Entry 9LC1 (electron microscopy, 3.00 A resolution); this record covers chains A and B of the 12 polymer chains in the assembly.

Chain A (and B):
Name: Probable portal protein
From: Enterobacteria phage N4
Notes: chain B of this document is another copy of the same molecule, construct and numbering; everything in this record applies to it too
Reference sequence: A0MZE1 (PORTL_BPN4); residues 1-763 here = UniProt positions 1-763
Chain sequence (763 residues; numbered 1 to 763; the number before each row is that of its first residue):
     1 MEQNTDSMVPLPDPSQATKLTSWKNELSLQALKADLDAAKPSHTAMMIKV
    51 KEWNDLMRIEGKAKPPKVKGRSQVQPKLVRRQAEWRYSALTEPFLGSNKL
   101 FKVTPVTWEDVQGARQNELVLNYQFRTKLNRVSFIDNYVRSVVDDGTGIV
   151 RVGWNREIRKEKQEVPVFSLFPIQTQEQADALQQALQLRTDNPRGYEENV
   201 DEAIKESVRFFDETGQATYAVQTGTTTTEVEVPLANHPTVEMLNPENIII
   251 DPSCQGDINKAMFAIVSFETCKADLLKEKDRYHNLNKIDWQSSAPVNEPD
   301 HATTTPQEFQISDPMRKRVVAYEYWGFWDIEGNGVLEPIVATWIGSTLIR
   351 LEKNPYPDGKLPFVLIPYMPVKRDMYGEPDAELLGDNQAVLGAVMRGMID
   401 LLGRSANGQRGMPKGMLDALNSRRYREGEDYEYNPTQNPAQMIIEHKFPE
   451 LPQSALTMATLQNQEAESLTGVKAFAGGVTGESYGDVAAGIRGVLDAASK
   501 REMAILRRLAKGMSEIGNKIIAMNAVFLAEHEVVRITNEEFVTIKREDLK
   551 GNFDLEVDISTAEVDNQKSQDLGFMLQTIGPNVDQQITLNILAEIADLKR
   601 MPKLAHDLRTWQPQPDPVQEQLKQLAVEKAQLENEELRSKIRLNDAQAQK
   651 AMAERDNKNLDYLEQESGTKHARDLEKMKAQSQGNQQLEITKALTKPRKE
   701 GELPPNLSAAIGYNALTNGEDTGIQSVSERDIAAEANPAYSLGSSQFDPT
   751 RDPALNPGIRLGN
Not modelled in the structure: 1-18, 693-763

How chain A and chain B interact:
Contacting residue pairs - 183 pairs, chain A then chain B:
  Asp35(A) - Ser312(B)  hydrogen bond
  Asp35(A) - Arg316(B)  salt bridge
  Ala38(A) - Phe309(B)
  Pro41(A) - Glu308(B)
  Arg71(A) - Asn407(B)
  Thr107(A) - Pro602(B)
  Trp108(A) - Asn538(B)
  Trp108(A) - Pro602(B)
  Trp108(A) - Lys603(B)
  Trp108(A) - His606(B)
  Glu109(A) - Asn192(B)
  Glu109(A) - Arg194(B)  salt bridge
  Glu109(A) - Asn538(B)
  Asp110(A) - Arg194(B)  salt bridge
  Asp251(A) - Phe309(B)
  Pro252(A) - Pro306(B)
  Pro252(A) - Phe309(B)  hydrophobic
  Ser253(A) - Thr305(B)
  Ser253(A) - Phe309(B)
  Ser253(A) - Arg318(B)
  Gln255(A) - Glu269(B)  hydrogen bond
  Gln255(A) - Arg318(B)
  Lys260(A) - Arg318(B)  hydrogen bond (backbone-side chain)
  Met262(A) - Ile311(B)  hydrophobic
  Met262(A) - Arg316(B)
  Met262(A) - Arg318(B)
  Tyr324(A) - Arg316(B)  hydrogen bond
  Phe327(A) - Arg316(B)  hydrogen bond (backbone-side chain)
  Trp328(A) - Arg316(B)
  Gly334(A) - Met315(B)
  Val335(A) - Arg159(B)
  Leu336(A) - Arg159(B)  hydrogen bond (backbone-side chain)
  Leu336(A) - Ala273(B)  hydrophobic
  Glu337(A) - Arg159(B)  salt bridge
  Met369(A) - Arg80(B)
  Pro370(A) - Arg140(B)
  Lys372(A) - Asn137(B)
  Lys372(A) - Asp144(B)  salt bridge
  Lys372(A) - Asp145(B)  salt bridge
  Arg373(A) - Asn137(B)
  Arg373(A) - Ser141(B)  hydrogen bond
  Arg373(A) - Asp145(B)  salt bridge
  Arg373(A) - Leu243(B)
  Arg373(A) - Asn244(B)
  Arg373(A) - Pro245(B)
  Leu383(A) - Lys77(B)
  Leu383(A) - Arg80(B)
  Asp386(A) - Val74(B)
  Gly397(A) - Asn407(B)
  Leu401(A) - Asn407(B)
  Leu401(A) - Glu445(B)
  Leu401(A) - His446(B)
  Leu401(A) - Lys447(B)
  Arg404(A) - Gly408(B)  hydrogen bond (side chain-backbone)
  Gln409(A) - Tyr425(B)
  Gln409(A) - Gly428(B)
  Gln409(A) - Glu429(B)
  Gln409(A) - Tyr431(B)
  Arg410(A) - Asp430(B)  hydrogen bond (backbone-side chain)
  Arg410(A) - Tyr431(B)  hydrogen bond (backbone-backbone)
  Gly411(A) - Tyr431(B)
  Gly411(A) - Tyr433(B)
  Met412(A) - Tyr431(B)  hydrogen bond (backbone-backbone)
  Met412(A) - Glu432(B)
  Met412(A) - Tyr433(B)  hydrogen bond (backbone-backbone)
  Pro413(A) - Tyr433(B)
  Lys414(A) - Asn421(B)
  Lys414(A) - Tyr433(B)  hydrogen bond (backbone-backbone)
  Lys414(A) - Asn434(B)
  Met442(A) - Tyr433(B)  hydrogen bond (backbone-side chain)
  Ile444(A) - Tyr433(B)
  Ile444(A) - Asn438(B)
  Ile444(A) - Pro439(B)  hydrophobic
  His446(A) - Tyr431(B)  hydrogen bond
  Glu450(A) - Lys447(B)
  Pro452(A) - Phe448(B)
  Ser454(A) - Leu402(B)
  Ser454(A) - Pro449(B)  hydrogen bond (side chain-backbone)
  Ser454(A) - Glu450(B)
  Ser454(A) - Leu451(B)  hydrogen bond (side chain-backbone)
  Met458(A) - Ile399(B)  hydrophobic
  Met458(A) - Leu402(B)  hydrophobic
  Met458(A) - Leu451(B)  hydrophobic
  Leu461(A) - Met398(B)  hydrophobic
  Leu461(A) - Leu456(B)  hydrophobic
  Gln462(A) - Met395(B)
  Glu465(A) - Pro76(B)
  Ser468(A) - Arg81(B)  hydrogen bond
  Ser468(A) - Trp85(B)
  Leu469(A) - Lys77(B)
  Lys473(A) - Phe475(B)
  Asp486(A) - Gly96(B)
  Asp486(A) - Ala562(B)
  Asp486(A) - Arg600(B)  salt bridge
  Val487(A) - Arg600(B)
  Gly490(A) - Glu482(B)
  Ile491(A) - Ala562(B)
  Ile491(A) - Asn566(B)
  Arg492(A) - Glu482(B)
  Arg492(A) - Ala489(B)
  Gly493(A) - Glu482(B)
  Leu495(A) - Val479(B)
  Ala497(A) - Phe475(B)
  Ala497(A) - Ala476(B)
  Ala497(A) - Gly477(B)
  Ala498(A) - Phe475(B)  hydrophobic
  Lys500(A) - Gly478(B)
  Lys500(A) - Glu482(B)  salt bridge
  Arg501(A) - Glu84(B)
  Arg501(A) - Ser88(B)
  Met503(A) - Glu92(B)
  Ala504(A) - Glu92(B)
  Arg507(A) - Glu92(B)  salt bridge
  Arg507(A) - Leu95(B)  hydrogen bond (side chain-backbone)
  Arg507(A) - Gly96(B)
  Arg508(A) - Val132(B)
  Arg508(A) - Asp136(B)  salt bridge
  Lys511(A) - Asn130(B)
  Lys511(A) - Val132(B)
  Glu515(A) - Asn130(B)
  Lys545(A) - Glu198(B)  salt bridge
  Asp548(A) - Arg535(B)  salt bridge
  Asn552(A) - Tyr123(B)
  Asn552(A) - Arg126(B)
  Asn552(A) - Thr127(B)
  Phe553(A) - Tyr123(B)
  Phe553(A) - Arg535(B)
  Phe553(A) - Ile536(B)  hydrophobic
  Asp554(A) - Arg194(B)  salt bridge
  Asp554(A) - Arg535(B)  salt bridge
  Glu556(A) - Asn98(B)
  Glu556(A) - Arg126(B)
  Leu572(A) - Met601(B)  hydrophobic
  Met575(A) - Ile595(B)  hydrophobic
  Thr578(A) - Leu592(B)
  Ile579(A) - Leu592(B)  hydrophobic
  Val583(A) - Trp611(B)
  Asp584(A) - Trp611(B)
  Ile587(A) - Leu604(B)  hydrophobic
  Ala630(A) - Leu625(B)  hydrophobic
  Gln631(A) - Gln621(B)
  Gln631(A) - Leu625(B)
  Glu633(A) - Lys629(B)  salt bridge
  Asn634(A) - Leu625(B)
  Asn634(A) - Glu628(B)  hydrogen bond
  Asn634(A) - Lys629(B)
  Asn634(A) - Leu632(B)
  Leu637(A) - Lys629(B)
  Leu637(A) - Leu632(B)  hydrophobic
  Leu637(A) - Glu636(B)
  Arg638(A) - Leu632(B)
  Lys640(A) - Glu636(B)
  Ile641(A) - Leu632(B)
  Ile641(A) - Glu635(B)
  Ile641(A) - Glu636(B)
  Ile641(A) - Ser639(B)
  Asn644(A) - Ser639(B)  hydrogen bond
  Asp645(A) - Ser639(B)
  Asp645(A) - Arg642(B)  salt bridge
  Gln647(A) - Leu643(B)
  Ala648(A) - Leu643(B)
  Ala648(A) - Ala646(B)
  Glu654(A) - Lys650(B)  salt bridge
  Arg655(A) - Gln649(B)
  Lys658(A) - Glu654(B)
  Lys658(A) - Asn657(B)
  Tyr662(A) - Asp656(B)
  Tyr662(A) - Asn657(B)
  Tyr662(A) - Leu660(B)  hydrophobic
  Gln665(A) - Leu660(B)
  Gln665(A) - Glu664(B)  hydrogen bond
  Gln665(A) - Arg673(B)
  Glu666(A) - Leu660(B)
  Ser667(A) - Arg673(B)  hydrogen bond (backbone-side chain)
  His671(A) - Arg673(B)
  His671(A) - Glu676(B)  salt bridge
  His671(A) - Lys677(B)
  Leu675(A) - Ala680(B)  hydrophobic
  Met678(A) - Lys677(B)
  Gln686(A) - Gln687(B)  hydrogen bond
  Gln686(A) - Leu688(B)
  Gln686(A) - Thr691(B)  hydrogen bond
  Glu689(A) - Lys692(B)
Interface residues without a listed pair, chain A (136 interface residues in all): Ala31, Ala39, Ser42, Pro105, Val106, Val111, Phe263, Asp329, Val371, Glu378, Val390, Ser405, Ala406, Gln437, Ile443, Gln453, Ala455, Thr457, Glu467, Gly471, Val494, Leu555, Lys568, Asp571, Ile591, Val627, Ala651, Met652, Asn659, Gly668, Lys679, Ser682, Asn685
Interface residues without a listed pair, chain B (139 interface residues in all): Asn54, Arg58, Ser97, Arg131, Asp191, Leu276, Thr304, Gln310, Asp313, Asp418, Pro435, Ala440, Ile443, Thr537, Glu563, Leu576, Ala596, Lys599, Asp607, Leu608, Val618, Lys640, Ala653, Lys670, Gln681, Gly684

Summary:
The interface between chain A and chain B involves 136 residues on one side and 139 on the other, with 25
hydrogen bonds and 19 salt bridges. Among the polar pairs are Asp35(A)-Arg316(B), Glu109(A)-Arg194(B) and
Asp110(A)-Arg194(B).
Chain A and chain B are both Probable portal protein (Enterobacteria phage N4); the structure, portal of
mature phage N4, was determined by electron microscopy (same publication as 9LBZ, 9LC0 and 9LD7).
